Entry 1W06 (X-ray diffraction, 1.65 A resolution); this record covers chain A.

[Chain A]
Molecule: Isopenicillin N synthetase
Source organism: Emericella nidulans (strain FGSC A4 / ATCC 38163 / CBS 112.46 / NRRL 194 / M139)
Notes: EC 1.21.3.1
UniProt: P05326 (IPNS_EMENI); residues 1-331 here = UniProt positions 1-331
Amino-acid sequence (331 residues; each row starts with the number of its first residue):
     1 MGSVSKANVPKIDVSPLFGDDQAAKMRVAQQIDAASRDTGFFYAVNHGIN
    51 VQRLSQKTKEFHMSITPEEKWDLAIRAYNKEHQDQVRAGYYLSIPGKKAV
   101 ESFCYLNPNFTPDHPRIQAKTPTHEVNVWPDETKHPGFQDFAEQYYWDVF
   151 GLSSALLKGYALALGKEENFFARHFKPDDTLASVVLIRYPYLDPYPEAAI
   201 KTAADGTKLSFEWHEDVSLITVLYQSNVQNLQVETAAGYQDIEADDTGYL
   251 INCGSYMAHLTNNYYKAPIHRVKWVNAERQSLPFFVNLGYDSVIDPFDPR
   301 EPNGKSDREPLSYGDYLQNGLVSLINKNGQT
Unresolved in the structure: 1-2
Metal / ion sites: Fe2+: His214, Asp216, His270 (together with W05, hydroxyamine)
Ligand contacts:
  - hydroxyamine (HOA): His214, Asp216, Leu231, His270, Val272
  - W05 (delta-(L-alpha-aminoadipoyl)-L-cysteinyl-D-alanine): Arg87, Tyr91, Cys104, Ser183, Val185, Ile187, Tyr189, Phe211, His214, Asp216, Leu223, Gln225, Val272, Ser281, Pro283, Phe285, Leu321, Leu324, Thr331

[Overview]
Ligands of chain A: compound W05 and hydroxyamine. His214, Asp216 and His270 form the Fe2+ site.
Chain A is Isopenicillin N synthetase (Emericella nidulans (strain FGSC A4 / ATCC 38163 / CBS 112.46 / NRRL
194 / M139)); the structure, Isopenicillin N Synthase Aminoadipoyl-Cysteinyl-Alanine-Fe NO Complex, was
determined by X-ray diffraction (same publication as 1W03, 1W04 and 1W05).
